Entry 6HXX (electron microscopy, 3.40 A resolution); this record covers chains AB and AK of the 70 polymer chains in the assembly.

== Chain AB (and AK) ==
Protein: Coat protein
From: Potato virus Y
Notes: chain AK of this document is another copy of the same molecule, construct and numbering; everything in this record applies to it too
Reference sequence: A0A0A7DJ81 (A0A0A7DJ81_9POTV); residue numbers follow UniProt; this construct covers 1-267
Amino-acid sequence (267 residues; numbered 1 to 267; the number before each row is that of its first residue):
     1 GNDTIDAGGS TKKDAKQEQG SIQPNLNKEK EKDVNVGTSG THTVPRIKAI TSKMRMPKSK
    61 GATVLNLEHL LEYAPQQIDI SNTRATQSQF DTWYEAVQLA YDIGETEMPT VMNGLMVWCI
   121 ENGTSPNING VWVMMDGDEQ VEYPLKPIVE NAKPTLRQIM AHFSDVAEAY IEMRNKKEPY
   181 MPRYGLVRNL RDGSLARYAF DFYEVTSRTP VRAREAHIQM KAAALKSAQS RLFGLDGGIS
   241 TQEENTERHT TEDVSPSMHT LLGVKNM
Not modelled in the structure: 1-43
What the authors report for this chain:
  - binding site for the 5-nt RNA strand: Ser125, Arg157, Asp201
  - binding site for the 5-nt RNA strand: Ser240

== Interface between chain AB and chain AK ==
Residue-residue contacts (38; chain AB residue first):
  Asn129(AB) - Ser194(AK)
  Asn129(AB) - Arg197(AK)
  Val131(AB) - Lys176(AK)
  Pro144(AB) - Glu172(AK)
  Lys146(AB) - Glu168(AK)  salt bridge
  Lys146(AB) - Glu172(AK)  salt bridge
  Lys146(AB) - Arg197(AK)
  Glu150(AB) - Arg208(AK)  salt bridge
  Asn151(AB) - Arg208(AK)  hydrogen bond
  Gly234(AB) - Glu215(AK)
  Leu235(AB) - Glu215(AK)
  Leu235(AB) - Ile218(AK)
  Leu235(AB) - Gln219(AK)
  Asp236(AB) - Ile218(AK)
  Gly237(AB) - Lys221(AK)
  Ile239(AB) - Ala222(AK)  hydrophobic
  Ile239(AB) - Leu225(AK)  hydrophobic
  Gln242(AB) - Ser227(AK)
  Gln242(AB) - Gln229(AK)
  Glu243(AB) - Gln229(AK)  hydrogen bond (backbone-side chain)
  Glu244(AB) - Gln229(AK)
  Glu244(AB) - Ser230(AK)
  Asn245(AB) - Gln229(AK)
  Asn245(AB) - Ser230(AK)  hydrogen bond (backbone-backbone)
  Asn245(AB) - Arg231(AK)
  Asn245(AB) - Leu232(AK)  hydrogen bond (backbone-backbone)
  Thr246(AB) - Leu232(AK)
  Thr246(AB) - Phe233(AK)
  Glu247(AB) - Phe233(AK)
  Arg248(AB) - Phe233(AK)
  His249(AB) - Arg231(AK)
  His249(AB) - Gly234(AK)
  His249(AB) - Leu235(AK)
  His249(AB) - Asp236(AK)
  Thr250(AB) - Leu235(AK)
  Thr251(AB) - Leu235(AK)
  Thr251(AB) - Ile239(AK)
  Pro256(AB) - Arg231(AK)
Interface residues without a listed pair, chain AB (27 interface residues in all): Asn127, Gly130, Glu142, Thr241, Glu252
Interface residues without a listed pair, chain AK (26 interface residues in all): Ala169, Tyr198, Arg212, Thr241

== Overview ==
Chain AB and chain AK form an interface of 27 and 26 residues respectively, with 4 hydrogen bonds and 3 salt
bridges. Polar contacts include Lys146(AB)-Glu168(AK), Lys146(AB)-Glu172(AK) and Glu150(AB)-Arg208(AK). The
paper reports a binding site for the 5-nt RNA strand at Ser125(AB), Arg157(AB) and Asp201(AB) among others.
Both chains are Coat protein (Potato virus Y). Entry 6HXX (Potato virus Y) was determined by electron
microscopy together with 6HXZ from the same study.
